6XXR - chains A and G; structure by X-ray diffraction, 1.48 A resolution.

[Chain A]
Protein: Protein enabled homolog
Organism: Homo sapiens
UniProt: Q8N8S7 (ENAH_HUMAN); numbering as in UniProt (aligned over 1-111)
Amino-acid sequence (113 residues; row label = number of the first residue in the row; numbers below 1 keep their minus sign (Gly-1 is residue -1)):
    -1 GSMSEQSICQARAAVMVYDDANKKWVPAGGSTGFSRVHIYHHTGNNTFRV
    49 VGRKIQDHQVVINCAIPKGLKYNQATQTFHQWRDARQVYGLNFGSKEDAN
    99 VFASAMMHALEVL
Not modelled in the structure: -1
Construct notes: expression tag (-1 to 0)

[Chain G]
Protein: Ac-[2-Cl-F]-PPPPTEDEA-NH2
Amino-acid sequence (7 residues; numbered 1 to 7; the number before each row is that of its first residue):
     1 XXPPPPX
Modified / non-standard residues: ACE (acetyl group) at position 1; 2L5 (2-chloro-L-phenylalanine) at position 2; 2TL (D-allothreonine) at position 7

[How chain A and chain G interact]
Residue-residue contacts (16; chain A residue first):
  Met14(A) with Pro6(G), hydrophobic
  Tyr16(A) with Pro3(G), hydrophobic
  Trp23(A) with Pro4(G), hydrogen bond (side chain-backbone); Pro5(G); Pro6(G)
  Lys69(A) with 2L5_2(G)
  Asn71(A) with 2L5_2(G)
  Ala73(A) with Pro5(G), hydrophobic
  Phe77(A) with Pro5(G), hydrophobic; Pro6(G)
  Gln79(A) with 2L5_2(G); Pro3(G), hydrogen bond (side chain-backbone)
  Arg81(A) with ACE_1(G); 2L5_2(G)
  Val86(A) with 2L5_2(G); Pro3(G)
Other interface residues (no listed pair), chain A (11 interface residues in all): Trp80

[Overview]
11 residues of chain A and 6 residues of chain G are in contact; the contacts include 2 hydrogen bonds. Polar
pairs include Trp23(A)-Pro4(G) and Gln79(A)-Pro3(G).
Here chain A is Protein enabled homolog (Homo sapiens) and chain G is Ac-[2-Cl-F]-PPPPTEDEA-NH2. Entry 6XXR
(ENAH EVH1 in complex with Ac-[2-Cl-F]-PPPPTEDEA-NH2) was determined by X-ray diffraction together with 5N91,
5N9C, 5N9P, 5NC2, 5NC7, 5ND0, 6XVT and 7A5M from the same study.
